Entry 2WEH (X-ray diffraction, 2.09 A resolution); this record covers chain A.

== Chain A ==
Molecule: Carbonic anhydrase 2
Organism: Homo sapiens
Notes: EC 4.2.1.1
UniProtKB: P00918 (CAH2_HUMAN); the author numbering skips numbers that UniProt does not, so the offset changes along the chain: 2-125 = UniProt 2-125; 127-261 = UniProt 126-260
Sequence (259 residues; numbered 2 to 261; 1 number in that range is skipped by the numbering (no residue carries it; nothing is unmodelled there); the number before each row is that of its first residue):
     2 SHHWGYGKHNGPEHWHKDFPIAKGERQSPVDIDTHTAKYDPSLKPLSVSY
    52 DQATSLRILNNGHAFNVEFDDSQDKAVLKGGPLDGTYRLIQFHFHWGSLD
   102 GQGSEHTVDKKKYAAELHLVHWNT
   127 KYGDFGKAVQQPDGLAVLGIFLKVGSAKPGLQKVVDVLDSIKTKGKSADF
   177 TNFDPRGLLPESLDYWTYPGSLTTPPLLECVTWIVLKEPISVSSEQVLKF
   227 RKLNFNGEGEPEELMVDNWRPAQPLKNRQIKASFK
Disordered / not traced: 2
UniProt features mapped onto this chain:
  - active site: H64 (Proton donor/acceptor)
  - binding site (Zn(2+)): H94, H96, H119
  - binding site (substrate): T199, T200
  - site: Y7 (Fine-tunes the proton-transfer properties of H-64), N62 (Fine-tunes the proton-transfer properties of H-64), N67 (Fine-tunes the proton-transfer properties of H-64), Q92 (Involved in the binding of some activators, including histamine and L-histidine)
  - modified residue: S2 (N-acetylserine), S166 (Phosphoserine), S173 (Phosphoserine)
Bound ions: Zn2+: H94, H96, H119 (together with 2-chlorobenzenesulfonamide)
Small-molecule neighbours: 2-chlorobenzenesulfonamide (FB1): Q92, H94, H96, E106, H119, V121, F131, L141, V143, S197, L198, T199, T200, W209

== Summary ==
Ligands of chain A: 2-chlorobenzenesulfonamide. H94, H96 and H119 coordinate Zn2+. Curated annotation
(UniProt) lists active-site residue H64, 3 Zn2+-binding residues and substrate-binding residues T199 and T200.
Chain A is Carbonic anhydrase 2 (Homo sapiens); the structure, Thermodynamic Optimisation of Carbonic
Anhydrase Fragment Inhibitors, was determined by X-ray diffraction (same publication as 2WEG, 2WEJ and 2WEO).
